Entry 9GJP (electron microscopy, 3.40 A resolution); this record covers chains B and C of the 15 polymer chains in the assembly.

[Chain B]
Molecule: Origin recognition complex subunit 2
Organism: Saccharomyces cerevisiae
UniProtKB: P32833 (ORC2_YEAST); residues 1-620 here = UniProt positions 1-620
Chain sequence (620 residues; row label = number of the first residue in the row):
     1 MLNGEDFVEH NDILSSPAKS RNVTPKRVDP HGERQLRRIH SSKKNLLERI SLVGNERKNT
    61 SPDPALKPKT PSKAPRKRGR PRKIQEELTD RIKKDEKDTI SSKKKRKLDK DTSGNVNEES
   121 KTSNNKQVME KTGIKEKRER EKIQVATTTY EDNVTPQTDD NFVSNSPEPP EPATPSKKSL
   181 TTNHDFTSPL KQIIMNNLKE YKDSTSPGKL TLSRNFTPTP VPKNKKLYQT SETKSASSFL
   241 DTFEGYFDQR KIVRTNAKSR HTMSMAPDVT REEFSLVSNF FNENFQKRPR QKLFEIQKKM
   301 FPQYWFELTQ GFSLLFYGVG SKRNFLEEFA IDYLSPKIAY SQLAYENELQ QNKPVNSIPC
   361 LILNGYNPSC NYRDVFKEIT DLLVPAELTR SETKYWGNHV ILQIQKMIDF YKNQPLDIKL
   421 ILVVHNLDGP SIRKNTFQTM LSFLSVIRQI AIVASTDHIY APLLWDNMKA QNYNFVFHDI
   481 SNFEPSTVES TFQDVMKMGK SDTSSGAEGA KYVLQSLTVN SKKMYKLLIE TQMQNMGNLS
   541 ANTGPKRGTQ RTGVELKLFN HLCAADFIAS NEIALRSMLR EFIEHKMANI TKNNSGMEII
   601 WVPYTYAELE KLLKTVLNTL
Unresolved in the structure: 1-241, 250-259, 344-356, 387-398, 499-620
UniProt features mapped onto this chain:
  - modified residue: Thr-60 (Phosphothreonine), Thr-187 (Phosphothreonine), Ser-188 (Phosphoserine)

[Chain C]
Molecule: Origin recognition complex subunit 3
Organism: Saccharomyces cerevisiae
UniProtKB: P54790 (ORC3_YEAST); residues 1-616 here = UniProt positions 1-616
Chain sequence (616 residues; row label = number of the first residue in the row):
     1 MSDLNQSKKM NVSEFADAQR SHYTVYPSLP QSNKNDKHIP FVKLLSGKES EVNVEKRWEL
    61 YHQLHSHFHD QVDHIIDNIE ADLKAEISDL LYSETTQKRR CFNTIFLLGS DSTTKIELKD
   121 ESSRYNVLIE LTPKESPNVR MMLRRSMYKL YSAADAEEHP TIKYEDINDE DGDFTEQNND
   181 VSYDLSLVEN FKRLFGKDLA MVFNFKDVDS INFNTLDNFI ILLKSAFKYD HVKISLIFNI
   241 NTNLSNIEKN LRQSTIRLLK RNYHKLDVSS NKGFKYGNQI FQSFLDTVDG KLNLSDRFVE
   301 FILSKMANNT NHNLQLLTKM LDYSLMSYFF QNAFSVFIDP VNVDFLNDDY LKILSRCPTF
   361 MFFVEGLIKQ HAPADEILSL LTNKNRGLEE FFVEFLVREN PINGHAKFVA RFLEEELNIT
   421 NFNLIELYHN LLIGKLDSYL DRWSACKEYK DRLHFEPIDT IFQELFTLDN RSGLLTQSIF
   481 PSYKSNIEDN LLSWEQVLPS LDKENYDTLS GDLDKIMAPV LGQLFKLYRE ANMTINIYDF
   541 YIAFRETLPK EEILNFIRKD PSNTKLLELA ETPDAFDKVA LILFMQAIFA FENMGLIKFQ
   601 STKSYDLVEK CVWRGI
Unresolved in the structure: 1-15, 28-35, 159-182, 500-511
UniProt features mapped onto this chain:
  - modified residue: Ser-2 (N-acetylserine)

[Interface between chain B and chain C]
Contacting residue pairs (139):
  Thr-242(B) with Arg-614(C), hydrogen bond (backbone-backbone); Ile-616(C)
  Phe-243(B) with Ile-616(C)
  Gly-245(B) with Trp-613(C)
  Tyr-246(B) with Trp-613(C), hydrophobic
  Gln-249(B) with Ala-531(C), hydrogen bond (side chain-backbone); Asn-532(C); Met-533(C); Lys-610(C), hydrogen bond; Trp-613(C), hydrogen bond
  His-261(B) with Tyr-538(C); Asp-539(C), salt bridge
  Thr-262(B) with Tyr-538(C); Asp-606(C)
  Met-263(B) with Ile-537(C), hydrophobic; Asp-606(C), hydrogen bond (backbone-side chain)
  Met-265(B) with Tyr-538(C), hydrogen bond (backbone-side chain)
  Ala-266(B) with Tyr-538(C)
  Pro-267(B) with Asp-577(C); Leu-581(C)
  Val-269(B) with Lys-578(C); Ile-582(C), hydrophobic
  Glu-273(B) with Lys-578(C), salt bridge; Ile-582(C)
  Phe-274(B) with Ile-582(C); Met-585(C), hydrophobic; Gln-586(C)
  Leu-276(B) with Lys-565(C)
  Val-277(B) with Leu-569(C), hydrophobic; Val-579(C), hydrophobic; Ile-582(C), hydrophobic
  Phe-280(B) with Asn-563(C); Leu-566(C), hydrophobic
  Phe-281(B) with Phe-556(C), hydrophobic; Ile-557(C), hydrophobic
  Asn-284(B) with Asp-514(C); Phe-556(C); Asp-560(C), hydrogen bond
  Phe-285(B) with Asp-514(C); Met-517(C); Ala-518(C)
  Gln-286(B) with Asp-514(C), hydrogen bond (backbone-side chain); Met-517(C), hydrogen bond (side chain-backbone)
  Lys-287(B) with Asp-514(C), hydrogen bond (backbone-side chain)
  Pro-289(B) with Pro-499(C)
  Leu-293(B) with Val-497(C), hydrophobic
  Pro-302(B) with Pro-40(C); Val-42(C), hydrophobic
  Trp-305(B) with Pro-40(C)
  Phe-306(B) with Pro-40(C), hydrophobic; Phe-41(C), hydrophobic; Tyr-61(C), hydrophobic; Met-326(C), hydrophobic
  Glu-307(B) with Tyr-323(C), hydrogen bond; Met-326(C)
  Gln-310(B) with Tyr-61(C), hydrogen bond; His-65(C)
  Tyr-317(B) with Pro-481(C); Tyr-483(C), hydrophobic; Asn-486(C), hydrogen bond
  Val-319(B) with Leu-491(C), hydrophobic
  Ser-335(B) with Pro-27(C)
  Lys-337(B) with His-38(C), hydrogen bond
  Tyr-340(B) with Lys-37(C)
  Ser-341(B) with His-38(C)
  Leu-343(B) with Lys-37(C), hydrogen bond (backbone-side chain)
  Ser-357(B) with Pro-27(C)
  Ile-358(B) with Pro-27(C)
  Pro-359(B) with Val-25(C); Tyr-26(C), hydrophobic
  Cys-360(B) with Thr-24(C); Val-25(C), hydrogen bond (backbone-backbone)
  Leu-361(B) with Tyr-23(C); Thr-24(C)
  Ile-362(B) with His-22(C); Tyr-23(C), hydrogen bond (backbone-backbone); Val-25(C), hydrophobic
  Leu-363(B) with Ser-21(C); His-22(C)
  Asn-364(B) with Asp-17(C); Ala-18(C), hydrogen bond (side chain-backbone); Arg-20(C), hydrogen bond (side chain-backbone); Ser-21(C), hydrogen bond (backbone-backbone)
  Tyr-366(B) with Ala-18(C), hydrogen bond (side chain-backbone)
  Asn-367(B) with Gln-19(C), hydrogen bond (side chain-backbone); Arg-20(C); Ser-21(C)
  Cys-370(B) with Ser-21(C)
  Asp-374(B) with His-22(C), hydrogen bond (backbone-side chain)
  Val-375(B) with His-22(C)
  Glu-378(B) with His-22(C), salt bridge
  Leu-382(B) with Thr-24(C); Tyr-26(C)
  His-399(B) with Glu-135(C); Lys-149(C), hydrogen bond
  Leu-402(B) with Glu-130(C)
  Gln-405(B) with Lys-115(C), hydrogen bond
  Phe-443(B) with Thr-113(C)
  Thr-456(B) with Tyr-483(C), hydrogen bond
  Asp-457(B) with Met-594(C)
  His-458(B) with Tyr-483(C), hydrogen bond (backbone-side chain); Asn-593(C); Met-594(C); Gly-595(C)
  Ile-459(B) with Tyr-483(C); Met-594(C), hydrogen bond (backbone-backbone); Leu-596(C), hydrophobic
  Tyr-460(B) with Cys-611(C), hydrogen bond (side chain-backbone); Val-612(C)
  Ala-461(B) with Tyr-483(C)
  Pro-462(B) with Tyr-483(C)
  Asn-467(B) with Asn-309(C), hydrogen bond; His-312(C)
  Met-468(B) with Asp-111(C); Ser-112(C); Thr-113(C)
  Ala-470(B) with Lys-319(C)
  Gln-471(B) with His-312(C); Gln-315(C)
  Asn-474(B) with Lys-319(C)
  Phe-475(B) with Lys-319(C)
  Val-476(B) with Ser-478(C)
  Phe-477(B) with Ser-478(C), hydrogen bond (backbone-backbone); Pro-481(C), hydrophobic
  Asp-479(B) with Asn-486(C); Asn-490(C), hydrogen bond
  Ser-481(B) with Asn-490(C), hydrogen bond; Val-497(C)
  Phe-483(B) with Asn-490(C); Pro-519(C), hydrophobic
  Ser-490(B) with Phe-589(C)
  Phe-492(B) with Gln-19(C)
  Gln-493(B) with Phe-589(C)
  Val-495(B) with Met-585(C)
  Lys-497(B) with Tyr-605(C)
  Met-498(B) with Met-585(C); Ile-588(C), hydrophobic; Phe-589(C); Phe-599(C), hydrophobic
Also at the interface, not in a pair above, chain B (90 interface residues in all): Ser-264, Asp-268, Ser-278, Arg-290, Lys-292, Gln-303, Tyr-333, Ile-401, Asp-409, Thr-436, Glu-489
Also at the interface, not in a pair above, chain C (95 interface residues in all): Trp-58, Lys-134, Lys-206, Phe-330, Gln-477, Ile-479, Lys-484, Ile-487, Leu-498, Leu-513, Leu-521, Gly-522, Glu-530, Tyr-541, Ile-553, Glu-592, Gly-615

[In short]
90 residues of chain B and 95 residues of chain C are in contact; the contacts include 33 hydrogen bonds and 3
salt bridges. Polar pairs include His-261(B)/Asp-539(C), Glu-273(B)/Lys-578(C) and Glu-378(B)/His-22(C).
Here chain B is Origin recognition complex subunit 2 and chain C is Origin recognition complex subunit 3, both
from Saccharomyces cerevisiae. Entry 9GJP (OCCM maturation intermediate stalled with an Arginine Finger
mutation in Mcm5: Conformer 2) was determined by electron microscopy, deposited together with 9GJW and 9GM5.
